PDB entry 9N5E | X-ray diffraction, 3.75 A resolution | chains A and F of the 13 polymer chains in the assembly

Chain A:
Molecule: DNA-directed RNA polymerase II subunit RPB1
From: Saccharomyces cerevisiae S288C
Notes: EC 2.7.7.6
Reference sequence: P04050 (RPB1_YEAST); numbering as in UniProt (aligned over 1-1733)
Sequence (1733 residues; each row starts with the number of its first residue):
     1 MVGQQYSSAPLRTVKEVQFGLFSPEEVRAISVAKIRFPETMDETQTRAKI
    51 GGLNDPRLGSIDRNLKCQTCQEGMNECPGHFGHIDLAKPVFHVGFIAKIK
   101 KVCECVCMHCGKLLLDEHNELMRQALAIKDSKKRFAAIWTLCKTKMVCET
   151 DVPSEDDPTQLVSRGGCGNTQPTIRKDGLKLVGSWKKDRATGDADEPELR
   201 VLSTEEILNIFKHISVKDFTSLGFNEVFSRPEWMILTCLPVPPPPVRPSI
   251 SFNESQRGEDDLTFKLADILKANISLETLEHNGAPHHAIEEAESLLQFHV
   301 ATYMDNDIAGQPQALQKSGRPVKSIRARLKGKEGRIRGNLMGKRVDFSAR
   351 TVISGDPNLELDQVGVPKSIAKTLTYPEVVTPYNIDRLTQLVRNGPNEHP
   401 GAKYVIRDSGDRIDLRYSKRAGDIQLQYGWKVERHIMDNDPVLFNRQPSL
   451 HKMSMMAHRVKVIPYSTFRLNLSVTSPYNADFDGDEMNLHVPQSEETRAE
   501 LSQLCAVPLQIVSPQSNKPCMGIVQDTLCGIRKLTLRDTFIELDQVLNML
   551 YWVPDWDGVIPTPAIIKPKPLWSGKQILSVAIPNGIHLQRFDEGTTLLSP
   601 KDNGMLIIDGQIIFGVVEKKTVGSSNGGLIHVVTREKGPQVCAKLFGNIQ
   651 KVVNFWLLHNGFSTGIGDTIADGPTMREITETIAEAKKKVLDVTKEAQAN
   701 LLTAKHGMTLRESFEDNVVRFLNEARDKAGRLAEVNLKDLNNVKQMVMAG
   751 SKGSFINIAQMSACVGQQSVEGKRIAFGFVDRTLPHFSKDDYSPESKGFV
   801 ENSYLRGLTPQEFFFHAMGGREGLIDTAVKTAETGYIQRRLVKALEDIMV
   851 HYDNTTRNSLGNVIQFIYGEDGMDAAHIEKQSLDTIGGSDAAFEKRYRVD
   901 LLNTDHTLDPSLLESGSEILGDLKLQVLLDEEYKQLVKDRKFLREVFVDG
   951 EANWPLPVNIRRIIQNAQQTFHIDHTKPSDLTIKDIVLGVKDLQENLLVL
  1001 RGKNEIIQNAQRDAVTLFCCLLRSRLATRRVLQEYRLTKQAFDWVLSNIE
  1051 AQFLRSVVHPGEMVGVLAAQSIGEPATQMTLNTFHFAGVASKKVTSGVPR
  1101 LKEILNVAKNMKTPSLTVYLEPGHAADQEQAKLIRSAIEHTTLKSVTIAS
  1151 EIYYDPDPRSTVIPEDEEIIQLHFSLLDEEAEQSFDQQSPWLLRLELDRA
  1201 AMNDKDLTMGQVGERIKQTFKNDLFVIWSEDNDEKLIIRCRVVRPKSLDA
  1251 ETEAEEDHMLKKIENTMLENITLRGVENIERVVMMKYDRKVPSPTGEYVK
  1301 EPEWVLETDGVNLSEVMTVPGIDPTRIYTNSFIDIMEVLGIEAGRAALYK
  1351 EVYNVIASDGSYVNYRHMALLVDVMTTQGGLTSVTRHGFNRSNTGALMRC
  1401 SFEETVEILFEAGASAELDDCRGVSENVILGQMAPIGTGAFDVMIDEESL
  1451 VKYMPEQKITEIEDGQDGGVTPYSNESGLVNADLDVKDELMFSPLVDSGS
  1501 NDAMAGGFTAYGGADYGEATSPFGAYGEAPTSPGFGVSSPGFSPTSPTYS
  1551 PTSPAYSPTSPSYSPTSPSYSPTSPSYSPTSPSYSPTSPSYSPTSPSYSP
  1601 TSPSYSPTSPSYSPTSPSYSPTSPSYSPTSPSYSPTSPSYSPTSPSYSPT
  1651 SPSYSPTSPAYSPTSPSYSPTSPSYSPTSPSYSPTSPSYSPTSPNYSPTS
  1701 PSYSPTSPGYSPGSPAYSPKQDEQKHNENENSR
Not modelled in the structure: 1-2, 154-160, 187-198, 250-256, 1082-1091, 1177-1186, 1244-1256, 1447-1733
Curated features (UniProtKB/Swiss-Prot):
  - region: Pro248 to Asp260 (Lid loop), Asn306 to Lys323 (Rudder loop), Pro810 to Glu822 (Bridging helix)
  - binding site (Zn(2+)): Cys67, Cys70, Cys77, His80, Cys107, Cys110, Cys148, Cys167
  - binding site (Mg(2+)): Asp481, Asp483, Asp485
  - modified residue: Thr1471 (Phosphothreonine)
  - cross-link (Glycyl lysine isopeptide (Lys-Gly)): Lys695 (interchain with G-Cter in ubiquitin), Lys1246 (interchain with G-Cter in ubiquitin), Lys1350 (interchain with G-Cter in ubiquitin)
  - natural variant: Ser1653 to Pro1659 (deletion: In strain: A364A)
  - mutagenesis: Lys1246 (K1246R: Impairs ubiquitination during transcription stress)
Ion coordination: Zn2+ site 1: Cys67, Cys70, Cys77, His80; Zn2+ site 2 near Cys110 (its only coordinating residue here); Mg2+: Asp483, Asp485 (shared with 1 residue of chain R)
Small-molecule neighbours: AMP-CPP (APC; diphosphomethylphosphonic acid adenosyl ester): Arg446, Pro448, Asn479, Lys752

Chain F:
Molecule: DNA-directed RNA polymerases I, II, and III subunit RPABC2
From: Saccharomyces cerevisiae S288C
Reference sequence: P20435 (RPAB2_YEAST); residue numbers follow UniProt; this construct covers 1-155
Sequence (155 residues; each row starts with the number of its first residue):
     1 MSDYEEAFNDGNENFEDFDVEHFSDEETYEEKPQFKDGETTDANGKTIVT
    51 GGNGPEDFQQHEQIRRKTLKEKAIPKDQRATTPYMTKYERARILGTRALQ
   101 ISMNAPVFVDLEGETDPLRIAMKELAEKKIPLVIRRYLPDGSFEDWSVEE
   151 LIVDL
Not modelled in the structure: 1-68, 155
Curated features (UniProtKB/Swiss-Prot):
  - region: Leu111 to Leu132 (Leucine-zipper)
  - modified residue: Ser24 (Phosphoserine)

Interface between chain A and chain F:
Pairs across the interface (54):
  Val379(A) with Ser102(F)
  Val380(A) with Asn104(F)
  Thr381(A) with Ser102(F); Asn104(F)
  Pro382(A) with Asn104(F)
  Tyr383(A) with Val107(F); Leu111(F), hydrophobic; Thr115(F)
  Glu495(A) with Ala98(F); Leu99(F)
  Glu496(A) with Gly95(F); Leu99(F)
  Arg498(A) with Asp116(F), salt bridge
  Ala499(A) with Gly95(F); Leu118(F), hydrophobic
  Ser502(A) with Leu118(F)
  Gln503(A) with Arg90(F), hydrogen bond; Ala91(F)
  Leu504(A) with Lys87(F); Ala91(F), hydrophobic
  His851(A) with Pro139(F)
  Tyr852(A) with Glu89(F), hydrogen bond; Arg136(F); Tyr137(F); Leu138(F), hydrophobic
  Asp853(A) with Pro139(F)
  Arg857(A) with Pro139(F)
  Arg1001(A) with Ala80(F); Thr81(F); Pro83(F)
  Leu1054(A) with Tyr84(F)
  Arg1055(A) with Asp154(F), salt bridge
  His1059(A) with Thr86(F); Lys87(F), hydrogen bond (side chain-backbone)
  Pro1060(A) with Thr86(F); Tyr88(F)
  Glu1062(A) with Tyr88(F)
  Gly1437(A) with Tyr88(F)
  Thr1438(A) with Tyr88(F); Arg92(F), hydrogen bond (backbone-side chain)
  Phe1441(A) with Tyr88(F); Glu89(F); Arg92(F); Ile134(F), hydrophobic; Arg135(F)
  Asp1442(A) with Ile134(F); Arg135(F), hydrogen bond (backbone-backbone)
  Val1443(A) with Arg92(F); Ile93(F), hydrophobic; Leu132(F), hydrophobic; Val133(F)
  Met1444(A) with Leu132(F); Val133(F), hydrogen bond (backbone-backbone)
  Ile1445(A) with Leu132(F), hydrophobic
Interface residues without a listed pair, chain A (34 interface residues in all): Asn384, Gly1061, Met1063, Gly1439, Ala1440
Interface residues without a listed pair, chain F (37 interface residues in all): Thr82, Met85, Leu94, Thr96, Ile101, Met103

Overview:
34 residues of chain A face 37 of chain F across their interface; the contacts include 6 hydrogen bonds and 2
salt bridges. Among the polar pairs are Arg498(A)-Asp116(F), Arg1055(A)-Asp154(F) and Gln503(A)-Arg90(F).
Ligands of chain A: AMP-CPP.
Here chain A is DNA-directed RNA polymerase II subunit RPB1 and chain F is DNA-directed RNA polymerases I, II,
and III subunit RPABC2, both from Saccharomyces cerevisiae S288C. Entry 9N5E (RNA polymerase II elongation
complex with 8-oxoG at +1 site, AMPCPP in E-site) was determined by X-ray diffraction (same publication as
9N5B, 9N5C, 9N5D, 9N5F and 9N5G).
